PDB entry 7PH3 | electron microscopy, 2.80 A resolution | chains A and B of the 4 polymer chains in the assembly

# Chain A (and B)
Molecule: ATP-dependent lipid A-core flippase
Source organism: Escherichia coli K-12
Notes: EC 7.5.2.6; chain B of this document is another copy of the same molecule, construct and numbering; everything in this record applies to it too
UniProtKB: P60752 (MSBA_ECOLI); numbering as in UniProt (aligned over 1-582)
Sequence (593 residues; each row starts with the number of its first residue; numbers below 1 keep their minus sign (Gly-10 is residue -10)):
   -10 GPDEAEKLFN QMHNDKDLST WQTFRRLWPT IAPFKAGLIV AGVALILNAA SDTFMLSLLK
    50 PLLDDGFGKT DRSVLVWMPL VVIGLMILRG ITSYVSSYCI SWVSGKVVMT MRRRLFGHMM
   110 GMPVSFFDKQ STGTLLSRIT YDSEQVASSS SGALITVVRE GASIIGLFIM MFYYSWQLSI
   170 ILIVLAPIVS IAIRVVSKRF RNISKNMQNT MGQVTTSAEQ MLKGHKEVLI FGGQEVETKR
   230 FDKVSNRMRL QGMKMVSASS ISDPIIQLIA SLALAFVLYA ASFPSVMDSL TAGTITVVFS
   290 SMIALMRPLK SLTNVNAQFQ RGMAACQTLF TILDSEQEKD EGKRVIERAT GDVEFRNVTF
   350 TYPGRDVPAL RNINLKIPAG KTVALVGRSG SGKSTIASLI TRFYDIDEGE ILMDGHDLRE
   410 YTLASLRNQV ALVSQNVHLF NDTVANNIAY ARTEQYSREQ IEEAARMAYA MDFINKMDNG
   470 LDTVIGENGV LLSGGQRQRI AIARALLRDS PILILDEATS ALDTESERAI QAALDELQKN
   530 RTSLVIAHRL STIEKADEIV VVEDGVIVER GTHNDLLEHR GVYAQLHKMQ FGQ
Unresolved in the structure: -10 to 2, 580-582
Construct notes: expression tag (-10 to 0)
Bound ions: Mg2+: Ser383, Gln424 (together with AMP-PNP)
Small-molecule neighbours:
  - 1,2-Distearoyl-sn-glycerophosphoethanolamine (3PE), molecule 1: Ile76, Gly79, Ile80, Tyr83
  - 1,2-Distearoyl-sn-glycerophosphoethanolamine (3PE), molecule 2: Ile177, Ile180, Ala181, Val184, Val185, Arg188, Lys243, Ser246, Ala247, Ile250, Ser251, Pro253, Ile254, Leu257, Ile258
  - AMP-PNP (ANP; phosphoaminophosphonic acid-adenylate ester), molecule 1: Asp117, Tyr351, Arg354, Ala358, Arg377, Ser378, Gly379, Ser380, Gly381, Lys382, Ser383, Thr384, Tyr393, Gln424, Glu506, His537
  - AMP-PNP (ANP), molecule 2: Val479, Leu480, Leu481, Ser482, Gly483, Gly484, Gln485, Ala510
UniProt features mapped onto this chain:
  - binding site (ATP): Gly376 to Ser383
  - mutagenesis: Cys88 (C88S: Does not affect ATPase activity), Glu208 (E208A: Does not reduce substrate binding or nucleotide binding, but decreases ATP-dependent extrusion of substrates. Inhibits formation of outward-facing conformation ...), Lys212 (K212A: Does not reduce substrate binding or nucleotide binding, but decreases ATP-dependent extrusion of substrates), Ala270 (A270T: Temperature-sensitive. Loss of lipid export to the outer membrane. Significantly decreases ATPase activity at 42 degrees Celsius but not at 30 degrees Celsius), Cys315 (C315S: Does not affect ATPase activity), Glu506 (E506Q: Lacks cell viability and does not support growth. Can still bind ATP and slowly hydrolyze ATP, but becomes locked into a closed dimer conformation), Leu511 (L511P: Loss of ATPase activity; ATP is still bound), Asp512 (D512G: Loss of ATPase activity; ATP is still bound), His537 (H537A: Lacks cell viability and does not support growth. Can still bind ATP and slowly hydrolyze ATP, but becomes locked into a closed dimer conformation)

# How chain A and chain B interact
Residue-residue contacts (258):
  Met44(A) with Leu263(B), hydrophobic; Ile292(B), hydrophobic; Met295(B), hydrophobic
  Leu48(A) with Phe288(B), hydrophobic; Ser289(B)
  Leu51(A) with Phe288(B), hydrophobic
  Leu52(A) with Leu52(B), hydrophobic; Thr285(B)
  Phe56(A) with Met276(B), hydrophobic; Ala281(B), hydrophobic
  Arg61(A) with Ser271(B), hydrogen bond (side chain-backbone)
  Leu64(A) with Ser271(B)
  Met67(A) with Leu267(B), hydrophobic
  Pro68(A) with Ala264(B); Leu267(B), hydrophobic
  Val71(A) with Leu263(B), hydrophobic; Leu267(B), hydrophobic
  Ile72(A) with Ala264(B), hydrophobic
  Met75(A) with Leu257(B), hydrophobic; Ser260(B); Met295(B), hydrophobic
  Ile76(A) with Leu257(B), hydrophobic
  Arg78(A) with Gln256(B); Met295(B)
  Gly79(A) with Pro253(B)
  Ser82(A) with Pro253(B)
  Tyr83(A) with Ser249(B)
  Ser86(A) with Ser249(B)
  Tyr87(A) with Met242(B), hydrophobic; Ser246(B)
  Ser90(A) with Val245(B)
  Trp91(A) with Arg238(B); Met242(B), hydrophobic
  Gly94(A) with Arg238(B)
  Lys95(A) with Arg238(B)
  Met98(A) with Asn235(B); Arg238(B)
  Arg101(A) with Met200(B); Phe230(B)
  Arg102(A) with Asp231(B), salt bridge; Ser234(B), hydrogen bond; Asn235(B)
  Phe105(A) with Ala207(B), hydrophobic; Met210(B), hydrophobic; Glu226(B); Phe230(B), hydrophobic
  Met109(A) with Met210(B), hydrophobic; His214(B); Gln223(B); Glu226(B); Thr227(B)
  Met111(A) with His214(B), hydrogen bond (backbone-side chain)
  Val113(A) with Lys215(B)
  Phe116(A) with Leu211(B), hydrophobic; His214(B)
  Asp117(A) with Val479(B); Leu480(B)
  Lys118(A) with Leu480(B)
  Gln119(A) with Glu476(B)
  Ser120(A) with Glu476(B)
  Thr121(A) with Glu208(B); Lys212(B); Glu476(B), hydrogen bond (backbone-side chain)
  Leu124(A) with Leu211(B), hydrophobic
  Leu125(A) with Thr204(B); Ala207(B), hydrophobic; Glu208(B)
  Ile128(A) with Phe230(B), hydrophobic
  Thr129(A) with Met200(B); Thr204(B)
  Tyr130(A) with Glu133(B)
  Glu133(A) with Tyr130(B); Gln134(B); Arg310(B), salt bridge
  Gln134(A) with Glu133(B)
  Arg148(A) with Lys299(B); Asn303(B)
  Ser152(A) with Arg296(B)
  Met200(A) with Arg101(B); Thr129(B)
  Thr204(A) with Thr129(B)
  Ala207(A) with Phe105(B), hydrophobic; Leu125(B)
  Glu208(A) with Thr121(B); Leu125(B); Glu208(B); Lys212(B), salt bridge
  Gln209(A) with Asn430(B)
  Met210(A) with Phe105(B), hydrophobic; Met109(B), hydrophobic
  Leu211(A) with Phe116(B), hydrophobic; Leu124(B), hydrophobic; Leu125(B), hydrophobic
  Lys212(A) with Thr121(B), hydrogen bond; Glu208(B), salt bridge; Lys212(B); His427(B), hydrogen bond (backbone-side chain)
  Gly213(A) with His427(B)
  His214(A) with Met109(B); Met111(B), hydrogen bond (side chain-backbone); Phe116(B)
  Lys215(A) with Val113(B); Phe392(B)
  Glu216(A) with His427(B), salt bridge; Phe429(B); Tyr439(B); Arg493(B)
  Val217(A) with Tyr439(B)
  Leu218(A) with Glu327(B); Arg416(B)
  Ile219(A) with Phe392(B), hydrophobic; Arg416(B); Val419(B); Leu421(B)
  Phe220(A) with Leu421(B); Ala440(B); Arg441(B), hydrogen bond (backbone-side chain); Arg493(B); Arg497(B)
  Gly221(A) with Ala440(B); Arg441(B), hydrogen bond (backbone-side chain)
  Gly222(A) with Ala440(B)
  Gln223(A) with Met109(B)
  Glu226(A) with Phe105(B); Met109(B); Tyr439(B), hydrogen bond
  Thr227(A) with Met109(B)
  Phe230(A) with Arg101(B); Phe105(B), hydrophobic
  Asp231(A) with Arg102(B), salt bridge
  Ser234(A) with Met98(B); Arg102(B), hydrogen bond
  Asn235(A) with Met98(B); Arg102(B)
  Met237(A) with Glu133(B)
  Arg238(A) with Trp91(B); Gly94(B); Lys95(B); Met98(B)
  Met242(A) with Tyr87(B); Trp91(B), hydrophobic
  Val245(A) with Ser90(B)
  Ser246(A) with Tyr87(B)
  Ser249(A) with Tyr83(B); Ser86(B)
  Pro253(A) with Gly79(B); Ser82(B)
  Gln256(A) with Arg78(B)
  Leu257(A) with Met75(B), hydrophobic; Ile76(B), hydrophobic
  Ser260(A) with Met75(B)
  Leu263(A) with Met44(B), hydrophobic; Val71(B), hydrophobic
  Ala264(A) with Pro68(B); Ile72(B), hydrophobic
  Leu267(A) with Met67(B), hydrophobic; Pro68(B), hydrophobic; Val71(B), hydrophobic
  Ser271(A) with Arg61(B), hydrogen bond (backbone-side chain); Leu64(B)
  Pro273(A) with Arg61(B)
  Met276(A) with Phe56(B), hydrophobic
  Thr285(A) with Leu52(B)
  Phe288(A) with Leu48(B), hydrophobic; Leu51(B), hydrophobic
  Ser289(A) with Leu48(B); Ser289(B)
  Ile292(A) with Met44(B), hydrophobic; Leu45(B), hydrophobic
  Met295(A) with Met44(B), hydrophobic; Met75(B), hydrophobic; Arg78(B)
  Arg296(A) with Asp41(B), salt bridge; Glu149(B), salt bridge; Ser152(B), hydrogen bond
  Pro297(A) with Arg296(B)
  Lys299(A) with Arg148(B)
  Asn303(A) with Arg148(B), hydrogen bond
  Arg310(A) with Glu133(B), salt bridge
  Glu327(A) with Leu218(B)
  Arg354(A) with Leu480(B)
  Asp355(A) with Asp467(B)
  Arg377(A) with Tyr458(B); Asp512(B), salt bridge; Glu514(B), salt bridge; Ser515(B)
  Ser378(A) with Gly484(B); Arg488(B); Ala510(B), hydrogen bond (side chain-backbone); Leu511(B); Asp512(B), hydrogen bond (backbone-side chain)
  Gly379(A) with Ser482(B), hydrogen bond (backbone-side chain); Gln485(B)
  Phe392(A) with Lys215(B); Ile219(B), hydrophobic
  Arg416(A) with Leu218(B); Ile219(B)
  Val419(A) with Ile219(B)
  Leu421(A) with Ile219(B), hydrophobic
  Gln424(A) with Gly483(B); Ala510(B)
  Asn425(A) with Arg486(B)
  His427(A) with Lys212(B), hydrogen bond (side chain-backbone); Gly213(B); Glu216(B), salt bridge
  Phe429(A) with Glu216(B)
  Asn430(A) with Gln209(B)
  Tyr439(A) with Glu216(B); Val217(B); Phe220(B), hydrophobic; Glu226(B), hydrogen bond
  Ala440(A) with Phe220(B); Gly221(B); Gly222(B)
  Arg441(A) with Phe220(B), hydrogen bond (side chain-backbone); Gly221(B), hydrogen bond (side chain-backbone)
  Tyr458(A) with Arg377(B)
  Lys465(A) with Asp553(B), salt bridge
  Asp467(A) with Arg354(B), salt bridge; Asp355(B)
  Glu476(A) with Gln119(B); Ser120(B); Thr121(B), hydrogen bond (side chain-backbone); Gln209(B)
  Val479(A) with Asp117(B)
  Leu480(A) with Asp117(B)
  Ser482(A) with Gly379(B)
  Gly483(A) with Gln424(B)
  Arg486(A) with Asn425(B)
  Arg488(A) with Ser378(B)
  Arg493(A) with Glu216(B), salt bridge; Phe220(B)
  Arg497(A) with Phe220(B)
  Glu506(A) with Ala510(B)
  Ser509(A) with Ser509(B)
  Ala510(A) with Ser378(B), hydrogen bond (backbone-side chain); Gln424(B); His537(B)
  Leu511(A) with Ser378(B); His537(B)
  Asp512(A) with Arg377(B), salt bridge; Ser378(B), hydrogen bond (side chain-backbone); His537(B)
  Thr513(A) with Met578(B); Gln579(B), hydrogen bond
  Glu514(A) with Arg377(B), salt bridge; Met578(B)
  Ser515(A) with Arg377(B)
  Arg517(A) with Met578(B), hydrogen bond (side chain-backbone)
  His537(A) with Ala510(B); Leu511(B); Asp512(B)
  Arg538(A) with Arg538(B)
  Asp553(A) with Lys465(B), salt bridge
  Met578(A) with Thr513(B); Glu514(B); Arg517(B), hydrogen bond (backbone-side chain)
  Gln579(A) with Thr513(B), hydrogen bond
Interface residues without a listed pair, chain A (163 interface residues in all): Asp41, Leu45, Met108, Ser140, Gly141, Glu149, Val203, Ser206, Val225, Ile250, Leu261, Tyr268, Ala270, Asp277, Thr280, Ala281, Gln307, Gly376, Thr390, Ser423, Gly484, Gln485, Ala494
Interface residues without a listed pair, chain B (161 interface residues in all): Met108, Pro112, Ile128, Ser137, Ser140, Val203, Ser206, Val225, Met237, Ile250, Leu261, Tyr268, Ala270, Asp277, Ile284, Gln307, Val356, Ser423, Thr472, Ala494, Glu506

# In short
163 residues of chain A and 161 residues of chain B are in contact, with 28 hydrogen bonds and 18 salt
bridges. Among the polar pairs are Arg102(A)-Asp231(B), Glu133(A)-Arg310(B) and Glu208(A)-Lys212(B). Bound to
chain A: AMP-PNP and 1,2-Distearoyl-sn-glycerophosphoethanolamine.
Both chains are ATP-dependent lipid A-core flippase (Escherichia coli K-12). Entry 7PH3 (AMP-PNP bound
nanodisc reconstituted MsbA with nanobodies, spin-labeled at position A60C) was determined by electron
microscopy, deposited together with 7PH2, 7PH4, 7PH7 and 7NDF.
